1RHR - chains A and B; structure by X-ray diffraction, 3.00 A resolution.

[Chain A]
Name: Caspase-3
Organism: Homo sapiens
Notes: EC 3.4.22.-; fragment: P17 subunit
UniProt: P42574 (CASP3_HUMAN); the construct lacks a stretch of the UniProt sequence and is renumbered around it, so the offset changes along the chain: 145-156 = UniProt 29-40; 163-175 = UniProt 45-57; 176-222 = UniProt 61-107; 224-247 = UniProt 108-131; 1 more segments
Sequence (147 residues; each row starts with the number of its first residue; note: 11 numbers in that range are skipped by the numbering (no residue carries them; nothing is unmodelled there); a row labelled like 175A-175C holds insertion residues (175A, then the next letters in order)):
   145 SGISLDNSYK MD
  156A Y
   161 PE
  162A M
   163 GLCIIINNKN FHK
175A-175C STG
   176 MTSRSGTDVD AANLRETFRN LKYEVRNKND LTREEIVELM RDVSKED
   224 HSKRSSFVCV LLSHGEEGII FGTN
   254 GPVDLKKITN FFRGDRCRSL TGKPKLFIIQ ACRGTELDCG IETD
Unresolved in the structure: 145-149, 296-297
Covalently attached groups: compound CNE linked to Cys285
Small-molecule neighbours: CNE ((3S)-5-[(2-chloro-6-fluorobenzyl)sulfanyl]-3-{[N-({2-ethoxy-5-[(1E)-3-methoxy-3-oxoprop-1-enyl]phenyl}acetyl)-D-valyl]amino}-4-oxopentanoic acid): Met176, Arg179, Ser236, His237, Gly238, Glu239, Gln283, Gly287, Thr288
Curated features (UniProtKB/Swiss-Prot):
  - active site: His237, Cys285
  - modified residue: Cys285 (S-nitrosocysteine)

[Chain B]
Name: Caspase-3
Organism: Homo sapiens
Notes: EC 3.4.22.-; fragment: P12 subunit
UniProt: P42574 (CASP3_HUMAN); the construct has insertions or renumbered stretches relative to UniProt, so the offset changes along the chain: 310-379 = UniProt 176-245; 382-390 = UniProt 258-266; 392-402 = UniProt 267-277
Sequence (102 residues; row label = number of the first residue in the row; note: 1 number in that range is skipped by the numbering (no residue carries it; nothing is unmodelled there); a row labelled like 381A-381I holds insertion residues (381A, then the next letters in order)):
   310 SGVDDDMACH KIPVEADFLY AYSTAPGYYS WRNSKDGSWF IQSLCAMLKQ YADKLEFMHI
   370 LTRVNRKVAT
  379A E
   380 FE
381A-381I SFSFDATFH
   382 AKKQIPCIV
   392 SMLTKELYFY H
Unresolved in the structure: 310-319, 402
Sequence notes: variant Glu324 (Asp190 in P42574)
Small-molecule neighbours: CNE ((3S)-5-[(2-chloro-6-fluorobenzyl)sulfanyl]-3-{[N-({2-ethoxy-5-[(1E)-3-methoxy-3-oxoprop-1-enyl]phenyl}acetyl)-D-valyl]amino}-4-oxopentanoic acid): Tyr338, Ser339, Trp340, Arg341, Trp348, Glu381, Ser381A, Phe381B, Ser381C, Phe381H
Curated features (UniProtKB/Swiss-Prot):
  - modified residue: Arg341 (Microbial infection: ADP-riboxanated arginine)

[Interface between chain A and chain B]
Pairs across the interface (89; chain A residue first):
  Asp150(A) with Lys396(B), hydrogen bond (backbone-side chain)
  Asn151(A) with Lys396(B); Glu397(B), hydrogen bond (backbone-backbone)
  Ser152(A) with Glu397(B)
  Tyr153(A) with Asp326(B), hydrogen bond; Leu394(B); Thr395(B), hydrogen bond (side chain-backbone); Lys396(B); Glu397(B), hydrogen bond (backbone-backbone)
  Arg179(A) with Arg341(B)
  Ser180(A) with Arg341(B), hydrogen bond (backbone-side chain); Asn342(B); Ser343(B)
  Gly181(A) with Asn342(B); Gly346(B)
  Val184(A) with Lys344(B); Asp345(B)
  Asp185(A) with Ser347(B), hydrogen bond; Ile350(B)
  Asn188(A) with Cys354(B), hydrogen bond; Lys358(B), hydrogen bond
  Leu189(A) with Ile350(B), hydrophobic; Cys354(B), hydrophobic
  Thr192(A) with Cys354(B), hydrogen bond; Lys358(B)
  Leu196(A) with Ala361(B), hydrophobic
  Tyr198(A) with Phe400(B)
  Leu235(A) with Ile350(B), hydrophobic
  Leu258(A) with Tyr331(B)
  Lys259(A) with Glu324(B), salt bridge
  Thr262(A) with Phe327(B)
  Phe265(A) with Phe327(B)
  Arg266(A) with Val323(B); Glu324(B); Phe327(B)
  Gly267(A) with Val323(B), hydrogen bond (backbone-backbone)
  Asp268(A) with Val323(B)
  Gly275(A) with Asp326(B)
  Lys276(A) with Asp326(B)
  Pro277(A) with Asp326(B); Leu394(B), hydrophobic; Leu398(B), hydrophobic
  Lys278(A) with Ala325(B); Asp326(B), hydrogen bond (backbone-backbone); Phe327(B); Leu328(B), hydrogen bond (backbone-backbone)
  Leu279(A) with Leu328(B); Leu398(B), hydrophobic
  Phe280(A) with Leu328(B), hydrogen bond (backbone-backbone); Tyr329(B); Ala330(B), hydrogen bond (backbone-backbone)
  Ile281(A) with Ala330(B)
  Ile282(A) with Ala330(B), hydrogen bond (backbone-backbone); Tyr331(B); Ser332(B), hydrogen bond (backbone-backbone)
  Gln283(A) with Ser332(B); Ser339(B), hydrogen bond; Trp340(B); Ser347(B); Phe349(B); Ile350(B)
  Ala284(A) with Ser332(B), hydrogen bond (backbone-side chain); Thr333(B); Ser339(B)
  Cys285(A) with Tyr337(B); Ser339(B)
  Arg286(A) with Tyr331(B); Thr333(B); Ala334(B); Pro335(B); Gly336(B), hydrogen bond (backbone-backbone); Tyr337(B), hydrogen bond (backbone-backbone); Cys388(B), hydrogen bond
  Gly287(A) with Gly336(B); Tyr337(B), hydrogen bond (backbone-backbone); Tyr338(B)
  Thr288(A) with Gly336(B), hydrogen bond (backbone-backbone); Tyr338(B)
  Glu289(A) with Gly336(B), hydrogen bond (backbone-backbone); Tyr337(B); Tyr338(B), hydrogen bond (backbone-backbone)
  Leu290(A) with Tyr337(B); Thr381G(B); Lys383(B)
  Asp291(A) with Ala382(B); Lys383(B); Lys384(B), hydrogen bond (backbone-backbone)
  Cys292(A) with Lys383(B)
  Gly293(A) with Lys384(B)
Other interface residues (no listed pair), chain A (46 interface residues in all): Met162A, Ser178, Thr182, Glu240, Thr274
Other interface residues (no listed pair), chain B (49 interface residues in all): Ile321, Gln351, Leu353, Leu357, Phe366, Gln385, Ile386, Tyr399

[Summary]
Chain A and chain B form an interface of 46 and 49 residues respectively, with 27 hydrogen bonds and 1 salt
bridge. Polar contacts include Lys259(A)-Glu324(B), Asp150(A)-Lys396(B) and Tyr153(A)-Asp326(B). Ligands of
chain B: compound CNE. Covalently linked compound CNE: at Cys285(A).
Here chain A is Caspase-3 and chain B is Caspase-3, both from Homo sapiens. Entry 1RHR (Crystal structure of
the complex of caspase-3 with a cinnamic acid methyl ester inhibitor) was determined by X-ray diffraction
together with 1RE1, 1RHJ, 1RHK, 1RHM, 1RHQ and 1RHU from the same study.
